9E6Q - chains 1 and AH of the 40 polymer chains in the assembly; structure by electron microscopy, 1.95 A resolution.

[Chain 1]
Molecule: 23S rRNA
Organism: Pyrobaculum calidifontis JCM 11548
Sequence (3024 nucleotides; each row starts with the number of its first residue):
     1 UAGGCAAAGC CGCCCGGUGG AUGGCUCGGC UCGGGCGXCG AAGAAGGGCG UGGCAAGCUG
    61 CGAUAAGCCC GGGGUAGCXG CAGGCAGGCU UAGAACCCGG GAUCCCCGAA UGGGGCUUCC
   121 UGCCGGGGCC GAAUAGGCCC CGGCGCCCCG UAAGGGGCGG GAACGCGGGG AAAGGAAACA
   181 UCUUAGUACC CGCAGGAAGG GAAGCCAACA GGGACCCCCU GAGUAGGGGC GACCGAAAGG
   241 GGGAUAGCCC AAACCAAAUC CUCGCGGGAC AACCGUGGGG AGAUGUGGGG CUUGGGCCCG
   301 GGCAACCGCC GGCGGGCGGU AGCCGAAGUG GGCUGGAAUG CCCCGCCGUA GAGGGUGAUA
   361 GCCCCGUAGG CGAAACCGCC CGUGGCGGAG UCCCGGGGUC CCGGAGUACC UCGGCUUAGU
   421 UUUGCCGGGG GAACGCGCCG GCCACUGGCC GGCAAGGCUA AGCACGUCCC GAGUCCGAUA
   481 GCGCACUAGU ACCGUGAGGG AAAGCUGAAA AGAACCCCGG AAGGGGGGUG AAAAGAGCCU
   541 GAAACCGGGC GGCUACAGUG GGGCAGGCCC GAAAGGAUGC CCCCUCCCGA AGGAAACCCC
   601 GGUGACGGGG GAGUACGAGG GAGGGGGUCC AGGGUCUGCC CUUACGUCUA GAAACACGGG
   661 CCGGGGAGUU CACGGCCGUG GCGAGCCUAA GGGGUUCAAC CCCGGAGGCG UAGGGAAACC
   721 GACAGCCCGC AGCGGGGCAA CCCGCGAGGG GCGGGGUCUU AAAGGGCCCG UAGUCACGGC
   781 CGUGAGACCA GAAACCGGGC GAUCUAGCCC UGGGCAGGGU GAAGCGGGGC GAAAGCCCCG
   841 UGGAGGCCCG AAGGGGUUCU GAUGUGCAAA UCGUUCCCAU GACCUGGGGC UAGGGGCAAA
   901 AGACCAAUCA AGCCCGGUGA UAGCUGGUUC CCCCCGAAGC GGGUCUCAGC CCGGCCUCCC
   961 CGGAGGCGGC CGGCGGGGUA GAGUACUGAU CGGGGGUGCG GGAGCCGAAA GGCUCCGGCC
  1021 CCCGGUCAAA CUCCGAACCU GCCAGCGCCG UAGAAGGGGG GAGGCGGGGG CGGUGGGGUA
  1081 AGCCUCCGCU CCGAGACGGG AACAACCGAG ACCGGGGUUA AGGCCCCCAA GUGCGGGCUU
  1141 AGUGUCAAUC UAAAAGGGCG UCCCCCGCCC AAGACAGCGG GGCCGUGGGC CUAACAGCAG
  1201 CCAUCGGCUA AGCAACGCGU AACAGCGGAC CCGCCGAGGC GGGGGGCCCC GAAGAUGUAC
  1261 AGGGACUAAG CCCGCCGCCG AGACCCCGGC CCGCGGGCCG UUGGCCCGCG UGGGGUAGGG
  1321 GGGCGCGGCC GUGGGGCAGA AGCCGGGCCG UGAGGUCCGG UGGACCCGCG GCCGACGAAG
  1381 AUCCCGGCGG UAGUAGCAGC GAAGAGGGGU GAGAAGCCCC UCCGCCGGAA AGGACCAGGG
  1441 UUUCCUGGCA ACUUCAAUAG GCCAGGAGUU AGCCGGUCCU AAGGCGGGGC CUAAUAGGCA
  1501 CCCGCCGAAA GGGAAACGGG UUAAUAUUCC CGUGCCGCGG GGGUAGGUUC UGCGGCAACG
  1561 CAGGCCCCGU CCCCGACGCC UCGGGAUAGG GCGGGCGGGA CUGCCGUCCC GCUUAACCGU
  1621 CGAAGGCCGG GGAGUGCCGU AAUGGCGAGA ACCGGCCGAA GGCGGGAAUA GCCGGGGGUU
  1681 UCCCCGGUCC GCCCGACUCC UGGGGCCCGU GAAAAGGGGA CGGGGAACGA GCCCCCGCGC
  1741 CCGUACCGAG AACCGACGCA GGUGCUCCUG GGUGAGAAGC CCAAGGCGGC UCGGGUGACC
  1801 CCGGGCCAGG GAACUCGGCA AAUUGGCCCC GUAACUUCGG GAGAAGGGGU GCCUGCGGUC
  1861 UUGGGGUAUA CCCCCGGGAC CGCAGGUCGC AGUGGCAAGG GGGACCUGAC UGUUUAACAA
  1921 AAACAUAGGU CCCCGCGAGC CCGUAAGGGU GUGUACGGGG GCUGAAUCCU GGCCACUGGC
  1981 GGUACGUGAX CCCCGGGUAC AACCGGGCGA XGCGCXGCUG AAGGCCGGGG GUAACUCUGA
  2041 CCCUCUUAAG GUAGCXAAXU GCCUUGCCGG GUAAGUUCCG GCGUGCAUGA AUGGAUCAAC
  2101 GAGGUCCCCA CUGUCCCGGC CCGGGGCCCG GCGAACCCAC CUCCAGGUGC ACAGUCCUGG
  2161 GACCCCCGAC GGGGCGAGAA GUCCCUAUGG AGCUUCACAG CAGCCUGUCG UUGCGGGGGG
  2221 GCGGGGGGUG CAGAGCGUAG GUGGGAGCGA UGAAACGGGG UCUCCGGGCC CCGUGGAUGC
  2281 GACCCUGGAA CACCACCCAC UCUCCGCCCC UCCGCUUACC CGCCGCAAGG CGGGGACAGC
  2341 GGCAGGCGGG CUGUUCGGCU GGGGCGGCAC ACCCCUGAAA AGAUAUCGGG GGUGCCCAAA
  2401 GCUCGGCUCA GGCGGGUCAG AAAUCCGCCG UAGAGUGUAA GGGCAAAAGC CGGGCUGACU
  2461 GGGCCCUUGA ACGCAAGGGG CCCAGGCGGG AAACCGGGGC CUAGAGAACG CUCGUGCCCC
  2521 CACCAGUGGG GGCCGGGCAU GACAGAAAAG UUACCCUAGG AAUAACCGGC UCGUCGCGGG
  2581 UGAGAGUCCC CAUCGACCCC GCGGUUUGGU ACCCAGACGU CGUCUCUUCC CAUCCUGGCG
  2641 GUGCAGCAGC CGCCAAGGGU GGGGCUGCCC GCCCAUUAAA GGGGAACGUG XGAUGGGUUC
  2701 AGACCGUCGC GAGACAGGUC GGUCUCUACC UGUCGGGGGC GCUGGCCGCC UGAGGGGAAG
  2761 GUGCCCUCAG UACGAGAGGA ACGGGGCGCC GCGGCCUCUA GUGUACCGGU UGUCCGGCAG
  2821 GGCACUGCCG GGCAGCCACG CCGUGGGGGA UAACCGCUGA AAGCAUCUAA GCGGGAAGCC
  2881 CUCCCCGAGA CGAGGCGGCC GUUGCCCUGG GGGCAACCCC GGGGCACGAG GGCUCCXGUA
  2941 GAAGACGGGG UUGAUGGGGG GGCGGUGUAA CCCCCGAGGG UUUCCCGAGG GGAGAGCCGG
  3001 CCCCUCCCAA UCGCCCGAGC GUXC
Not modelled in the structure: 996-1019, 1178-1233, 2032-2040, 2218-2310
Modified positions: 5MC (5-methylcytidine-5'-monophosphate) at position 38, B8T (4-methyl, cytidine-5'-monophosphate) at position 79, OMC (o2'-methylycytidine-5'-monophosphate) at position 492, OMC (o2'-methylycytidine-5'-monophosphate) at position 493, OMC (o2'-methylycytidine-5'-monophosphate) at position 673, OMC (o2'-methylycytidine-5'-monophosphate) at position 872, OMU (o2'-methyluridine 5'-monophosphate) at position 875, OMG (o2'-methylguanosine-5'-monophosphate) at position 902, OMU (o2'-methyluridine 5'-monophosphate) at position 908, OMC (o2'-methylycytidine-5'-monophosphate) at position 1816, PSU (pseudouridine-5'-monophosphate) at position 1911, OMG (o2'-methylguanosine-5'-monophosphate) at position 1947, OMG (o2'-methylguanosine-5'-monophosphate) at position 1949, OMG (o2'-methylguanosine-5'-monophosphate) at position 1957, OMG (o2'-methylguanosine-5'-monophosphate) at position 1971, OMC (o2'-methylycytidine-5'-monophosphate) at position 1976, PSU (pseudouridine-5'-monophosphate) at position 1987, A2M (2'-O-methyladenosine 5'-(dihydrogen phosphate)) at position 1990, A2M (2'-O-methyladenosine 5'-(dihydrogen phosphate)) at position 2011, 4AC (N(4)-acetylcytidine-5'-monophosphate) at position 2016, OMG (o2'-methylguanosine-5'-monophosphate) at position 2017, OMC (o2'-methylycytidine-5'-monophosphate) at position 2018, PSU (pseudouridine-5'-monophosphate) at position 2044, 5MC (5-methylcytidine-5'-monophosphate) at position 2056, A2M (2'-O-methyladenosine 5'-(dihydrogen phosphate)) at position 2059, OMG (o2'-methylguanosine-5'-monophosphate) at position 2066, OMG (o2'-methylguanosine-5'-monophosphate) at position 2071, OMU (o2'-methyluridine 5'-monophosphate) at position 2077, OMU (o2'-methyluridine 5'-monophosphate) at position 2088, OMG (o2'-methylguanosine-5'-monophosphate) at position 2103, OMG (o2'-methylguanosine-5'-monophosphate) at position 2104, OMC (o2'-methylycytidine-5'-monophosphate) at position 2115, OMC (o2'-methylycytidine-5'-monophosphate) at position 2116, OMC (o2'-methylycytidine-5'-monophosphate) at position 2143, OMU (o2'-methyluridine 5'-monophosphate) at position 2155, OMG (o2'-methylguanosine-5'-monophosphate) at position 2176, OMG (o2'-methylguanosine-5'-monophosphate) at position 2362, OMG (o2'-methylguanosine-5'-monophosphate) at position 2366, OMG (o2'-methylguanosine-5'-monophosphate) at position 2388, OMU (o2'-methyluridine 5'-monophosphate) at position 2408, OMG (o2'-methylguanosine-5'-monophosphate) at position 2537, OMC (o2'-methylycytidine-5'-monophosphate) at position 2538, OMC (o2'-methylycytidine-5'-monophosphate) at position 2555, PSU (pseudouridine-5'-monophosphate) at position 2571, OMU (o2'-methyluridine 5'-monophosphate) at position 2574, OMG (o2'-methylguanosine-5'-monophosphate) at position 2601, PSU (pseudouridine-5'-monophosphate) at position 2607, OMG (o2'-methylguanosine-5'-monophosphate) at position 2608, PSU (pseudouridine-5'-monophosphate) at position 2610, OMU (o2'-methyluridine 5'-monophosphate) at position 2623, OMC (o2'-methylycytidine-5'-monophosphate) at position 2624, PSU (pseudouridine-5'-monophosphate) at position 2625, OMU (o2'-methyluridine 5'-monophosphate) at position 2628, OMU (o2'-methyluridine 5'-monophosphate) at position 2666, OMG (o2'-methylguanosine-5'-monophosphate) at position 2667, A2M (2'-O-methyladenosine 5'-(dihydrogen phosphate)) at position 2691, UR3 (3-methyluridine-5'-monophoshate) at position 2698, OMC (o2'-methylycytidine-5'-monophosphate) at position 2704, OMU (o2'-methyluridine 5'-monophosphate) at position 2707, OMC (o2'-methylycytidine-5'-monophosphate) at position 2720, OMU (o2'-methyluridine 5'-monophosphate) at position 2851, OMC (o2'-methylycytidine-5'-monophosphate) at position 2884, OMC (o2'-methylycytidine-5'-monophosphate) at position 2885, B8T (4-methyl, cytidine-5'-monophosphate) at position 2937, G7M (N7-methyl-guanosine-5'-monophosphate) at position 3023
Bound ions: Mg2+ site 1: A7, A8; Mg2+ site 2 near G24 (its only coordinating residue here); Mg2+ site 3 near U111 (its only coordinating residue here); Mg2+ site 4 near A173 (its only coordinating residue here); Mg2+ site 5: A173, U2354; Mg2+ site 6: A178, C179; Mg2+ site 7: C179, G2190; Mg2+ site 8 near G186 (its only coordinating residue here); Mg2+ site 9 near A198 (its only coordinating residue here); Mg2+ site 10 near G199 (its only coordinating residue here); Mg2+ site 11: G223, G235 (shared with Glu137(AH) of chain AH); Mg2+ site 12 near U286 (its only coordinating residue here); 119 more Mg2+ sites not listed
Small-molecule neighbours:
  - spermine (SPM), molecule 1: G24, G336, A337, A358, C505, U506, G507, A508, A531, C539, C1337, G1363, A1364
  - spermine (SPM), molecule 2: A41, G43, U111, G112, C144, G145, C146, G155, G156, G157, C158
  - spermine (SPM), molecule 3: U121, G122, C123, C138, C139, C140, C1740, C1741
  - spermine (SPM), molecule 4: G167, G168, G169, G170, G186, C415
  - spermine (SPM), molecule 5: A177, A178, C179, C230, G231, U2188, A2508, C2509, A2546
  - spermine (SPM), molecule 6: C182, U183, U184, A185, G186, G227, G228, U416, U417, G419, U420
  - spermine (SPM), molecule 7: G200, G201, A202, A454, A455, G456, G457, C458, U459
  - spermine (SPM), molecule 8: G226, G227, G228, C230, U420, U422, A2522
  - spermine (SPM), molecule 9: G351, A352, G353, G354, G355, U356, A360, G361
  - spermine (SPM), molecule 10: G413, G414, C2201, C2343, A2344
  - spermine (SPM), molecule 11: G494, U495, G496, U803, A906, A907, C1754, G1755
  - spermine (SPM), molecule 12: C515, C516, C517, C518, G519, G523, G524, G525, G526, G527
  - spermine (SPM), molecule 13: G589, A590, A591, G592, G593, G613, U614, A615, C616, G617
  - spermine (SPM), molecule 14: U642, U643, A1096, C1097, G1098, A1102, C1103, A1104, C2156, C2157
  - spermine (SPM), molecule 15: A644, C645, A654, C655, A656, C657, G658, G659, A2177, G2178, A2179, A2180, G2616, A2617
  - spermine (SPM), molecule 16: A650, G1068, G1069, G1070, C1083, C1084, C2612
  - spermine (SPM), molecule 17: G715, A716, G766, A2508, C2509, C2534
  - spermine (SPM), molecule 18: C781, G782, C951, A1062, G1063, G1064, G1319
  - spermine (SPM), molecule 19: G791, G916, G917, U918, G919, A920
  - spermine (SPM), molecule 20: C808, C809, C810, U811, G812, G813, U885, G886, G887, G888, G889
  - spermine (SPM), molecule 21: C849, G1825, G1826, C1827, G1843, A1844, A1898, G1899
  - spermine (SPM), molecule 22: G854, G855, G856, G1750, G1761, G1762, U1763, C1765
  - spermine (SPM), molecule 23: G856, U857, U858, C859, U871, G873, U874, A1916, A1917
  - spermine (SPM), molecule 24: U857, U858, A1920, A1921, OMG_2103, OMG_2104, U2105, G2721, G2722
  - spermine (SPM), molecule 25: G866, C867, A868, U1453, U1454, C1757
  - spermine (SPM), molecule 26: C934, C935, G936, U1316, A1317, G1318, G1319, G1320, G1321
  - spermine (SPM), molecule 27: U979, A980, G981, A982, A1029, U1032, C1034, G1035, G2377, A2378, A2379
  - spermine (SPM), molecule 28: G1123, C1124, C1125, C1126, C1127, U1145, A1259, C1260, A1261, G1262, G1263, G1264, A1265
  - spermine (SPM), molecule 29: U1394, A1395, C1800, G2125, G2126, C2127, C2128, C2167, G2168, A2169, C2170, A2728
  - spermine (SPM), molecule 30: A1398, G1793, G1795, U1796, G1797, G2124, G2125, G2126
  - spermine (SPM), molecule 31: G1399, C1400, A1402, A1403, A1430, G1750, C1787, G1789, C1790
  - spermine (SPM), molecule 32: G1428, G1770, G1771, G1772, U1773, G1774
  - spermine (SPM), molecule 33: U1492, A1493, G2203, G2341, G2342
  - spermine (SPM), molecule 34: A1588, G1589, U1614, A1615, C1663, G1664, G1665, G1666
  - spermine (SPM), molecule 35: U1710, G1711, A1712, A1713
  - spermine (SPM), molecule 36: C1806, C1807, U2802, G2803, C2829, G2830, G2831, G2832
  - spermine (SPM), molecule 37: U1850, G1851, C1852, A1884, G1885, G1886, U1887, C1888, G1889, G1892
  - spermine (SPM), molecule 38: U1907, G1908, U1963, G1964, U2092, G2093, G2094, A2095, U2096, OMC_2704, C2705
  - spermine (SPM), molecule 39: A1938, G1939, C1940, G1948, OMG_1949, U1950, G1951
  - spermine (SPM), molecule 40: OMC_2115, OMC_2116, C2117, G2118
  - spermine (SPM), molecule 41: C2464, C2465, U2467, U2468, G2469, A2475, A2476, G2477, G2478, G2479, G2480
  - spermine (SPM), molecule 42: C2621, G2622, OMU_2623, A2685, G2688, U2689, G2690, A2693, U2694
  - spermine (SPM), molecule 43: G2661, G2662, A2680, G2681, G2682, G2683
  - spermine (SPM), molecule 44: G2755, G2756, G2757, A2759, C2880
  - spermine (SPM), molecule 45: G2760, G2761, U2762, G2763, C2787, G2788, C2789, G2845
  - spermine (SPM), molecule 46: A2954, U2955, G2956, G2957, G2958, G2959, G2960, C3003, C3004, U3005

[Chain AH]
Molecule: Large ribosomal subunit protein eL13
Organism: Pyrobaculum calidifontis JCM 11548
UniProt: A3MTP8 (A3MTP8_PYRCJ); residue numbers follow UniProt; this construct covers 1-157
Chain sequence (157 residues; each row starts with the number of its first residue):
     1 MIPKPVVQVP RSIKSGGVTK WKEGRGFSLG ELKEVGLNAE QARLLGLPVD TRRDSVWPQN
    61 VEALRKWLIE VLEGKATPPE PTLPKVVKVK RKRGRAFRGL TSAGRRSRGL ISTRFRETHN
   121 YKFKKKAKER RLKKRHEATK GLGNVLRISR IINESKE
Not modelled in the structure: 156-157
Bound ions: Mg2+: Glu137 (shared with G223(1), G235(1) of chain 1)

[How chain 1 and chain AH interact]
Contacting residue pairs - 164 pairs, chain 1 then chain AH:
  G165(1) - Arg98(AH)  base contact
  G165(1) - Lys124(AH)  phosphate contact
  C166(1) - Arg98(AH)  hydrogen bond to the sugar
  C166(1) - Arg108(AH)  phosphate contact
  C166(1) - Lys124(AH)  salt bridge to the phosphate
  G167(1) - Phe97(AH)  sugar contact
  G167(1) - Arg98(AH)  sugar contact
  G167(1) - Gly99(AH)  sugar contact
  G167(1) - Arg108(AH)  salt bridge to the phosphate
  G167(1) - Asn120(AH)  hydrogen bond to the phosphate
  G168(1) - Asn120(AH)  hydrogen bond to the phosphate
  A185(1) - Arg130(AH)  sugar contact
  G186(1) - Phe123(AH)  sugar contact
  G186(1) - Arg130(AH)  salt bridge to the phosphate
  G192(1) - Phe97(AH)  hydrogen bond to the base
  C193(1) - Arg93(AH)  hydrogen bond to the sugar
  C193(1) - Gly94(AH)  sugar contact
  C193(1) - Phe97(AH)  sugar contact
  C193(1) - Arg98(AH)  hydrogen bond to the sugar
  A194(1) - Arg93(AH)  phosphate contact
  A194(1) - Arg98(AH)  sugar contact
  G195(1) - Lys90(AH)  hydrogen bond to the sugar
  G195(1) - Arg93(AH)  salt bridge to the phosphate
  G196(1) - Lys90(AH)  phosphate contact
  A197(1) - Lys90(AH)  salt bridge to the phosphate
  A198(1) - Lys90(AH)  salt bridge to the phosphate
  A198(1) - Arg98(AH)  phosphate contact
  A198(1) - Lys124(AH)  base contact
  G199(1) - Arg98(AH)  salt bridge to the phosphate
  G199(1) - Leu100(AH)  phosphate contact
  G199(1) - Arg108(AH)  hydrogen bond to the phosphate
  G199(1) - Phe115(AH)  base contact
  G200(1) - Arg108(AH)  salt bridge to the phosphate
  G200(1) - Leu110(AH)  phosphate contact
  G200(1) - Phe115(AH)  sugar contact
  G201(1) - Arg105(AH)  salt bridge to the phosphate
  A202(1) - Arg52(AH)  phosphate contact
  A203(1) - Arg52(AH)  salt bridge to the phosphate
  A208(1) - Arg11(AH)  sugar contact
  A208(1) - Ser12(AH)  phosphate contact
  A208(1) - Ile13(AH)  hydrogen bond to the phosphate
  C209(1) - Arg11(AH)  salt bridge to the phosphate
  A210(1) - Gln8(AH)  hydrogen bond to the sugar
  A210(1) - Arg11(AH)  hydrogen bond to the base
  G211(1) - Gln8(AH)  hydrogen bond to the sugar
  G211(1) - Val9(AH)  sugar contact
  G211(1) - Pro10(AH)  sugar contact
  G211(1) - Trp57(AH)  phosphate contact
  G212(1) - Val7(AH)  phosphate contact
  G212(1) - Gln8(AH)  hydrogen bond to the phosphate
  G212(1) - Pro10(AH)  sugar contact
  G212(1) - Lys22(AH)  hydrogen bond to the sugar
  G212(1) - Ser55(AH)  hydrogen bond to the phosphate
  G212(1) - Trp57(AH)  hydrogen bond to the phosphate
  G213(1) - Val7(AH)  phosphate contact
  G213(1) - Lys22(AH)  phosphate contact
  G213(1) - Gly24(AH)  phosphate contact
  G213(1) - Arg25(AH)  hydrogen bond to the phosphate
  G213(1) - Asp50(AH)  hydrogen bond to the sugar
  G213(1) - Arg52(AH)  hydrogen bond to the base
  G213(1) - Arg53(AH)  base contact
  G213(1) - Asp54(AH)  hydrogen bond to the base
  A214(1) - Arg25(AH)  salt bridge to the phosphate
  C216(1) - Phe115(AH)  phosphate contact
  C217(1) - Arg116(AH)  salt bridge to the phosphate
  C217(1) - Tyr121(AH)  hydrogen bond to the phosphate
  C217(1) - Lys128(AH)  hydrogen bond to the phosphate
  C218(1) - Lys128(AH)  salt bridge to the phosphate
  C218(1) - Lys134(AH)  hydrogen bond to the phosphate
  C219(1) - Lys134(AH)  salt bridge to the phosphate
  U220(1) - Arg135(AH)  salt bridge to the phosphate
  G221(1) - Arg135(AH)  salt bridge to the phosphate
  A222(1) - Arg135(AH)  hydrogen bond to the sugar
  A222(1) - His136(AH)  hydrogen bond to the base
  G223(1) - Lys126(AH)  base contact
  G223(1) - His136(AH)  stacking on the base
  G223(1) - Glu137(AH)  base contact
  G223(1) - Leu142(AH)  base contact
  G223(1) - Gly143(AH)  sugar contact
  G223(1) - Leu146(AH)  sugar contact
  U224(1) - Arg150(AH)  salt bridge to the phosphate
  A232(1) - Asn144(AH)  hydrogen bond to the phosphate
  A232(1) - Arg147(AH)  salt bridge to the phosphate
  C233(1) - Asn144(AH)  hydrogen bond to the phosphate
  C234(1) - Lys140(AH)  phosphate contact
  C234(1) - Gly141(AH)  hydrogen bond to the phosphate
  G235(1) - Lys126(AH)  salt bridge to the phosphate
  G235(1) - Arg130(AH)  salt bridge to the phosphate
  G235(1) - Glu137(AH)  phosphate contact
  G235(1) - Gly143(AH)  base contact
  A236(1) - Lys125(AH)  salt bridge to the phosphate
  A236(1) - Lys126(AH)  salt bridge to the phosphate
  A237(1) - Arg114(AH)  hydrogen bond to the phosphate
  A237(1) - Arg116(AH)  salt bridge to the phosphate
  A237(1) - Lys125(AH)  salt bridge to the phosphate
  A238(1) - Arg114(AH)  salt bridge to the phosphate
  G240(1) - Val9(AH)  phosphate contact
  G240(1) - Pro10(AH)  phosphate contact
  G240(1) - Lys20(AH)  phosphate contact
  G240(1) - Lys22(AH)  salt bridge to the phosphate
  G241(1) - Lys22(AH)  phosphate contact
  A246(1) - Arg25(AH)  phosphate contact
  A246(1) - Thr82(AH)  sugar contact
  A246(1) - Leu83(AH)  phosphate contact
  A246(1) - Pro84(AH)  base contact
  A246(1) - Lys85(AH)  salt bridge to the phosphate
  A246(1) - Val86(AH)  hydrogen bond to the base
  G247(1) - Arg25(AH)  salt bridge to the phosphate
  G247(1) - Arg43(AH)  salt bridge to the phosphate
  G247(1) - Pro84(AH)  sugar contact
  U293(1) - Leu29(AH)  sugar contact
  U293(1) - Asn38(AH)  base contact
  U293(1) - Ala39(AH)  hydrogen bond to the base
  U293(1) - Thr51(AH)  hydrogen bond to the phosphate
  A304(1) - Gln41(AH)  base contact
  C393(1) - Asn38(AH)  phosphate contact
  C394(1) - Asn38(AH)  phosphate contact
  U407(1) - Arg106(AH)  phosphate contact
  A408(1) - Arg106(AH)  salt bridge to the phosphate
  U416(1) - His119(AH)  hydrogen bond to the sugar
  U416(1) - Phe123(AH)  sugar contact
  U417(1) - His119(AH)  hydrogen bond to the sugar
  U417(1) - Lys122(AH)  hydrogen bond to the sugar
  U417(1) - Phe123(AH)  sugar contact
  A418(1) - Glu117(AH)  hydrogen bond to the base
  A418(1) - Lys122(AH)  base contact
  G419(1) - Glu117(AH)  hydrogen bond to the base
  G419(1) - Lys122(AH)  hydrogen bond to the base
  U423(1) - His119(AH)  hydrogen bond to the base
  G424(1) - Gly109(AH)  sugar contact
  G424(1) - Ser112(AH)  phosphate contact
  G424(1) - His119(AH)  base contact
  C425(1) - Arg106(AH)  sugar contact
  C425(1) - Ser107(AH)  phosphate contact
  C425(1) - Ser112(AH)  hydrogen bond to the phosphate
  C426(1) - Arg106(AH)  phosphate contact
  C426(1) - Ser107(AH)  hydrogen bond to the phosphate
  A454(1) - Ile111(AH)  sugar contact
  A455(1) - Arg106(AH)  hydrogen bond to the sugar
  G456(1) - Ser102(AH)  hydrogen bond to the phosphate
  G457(1) - Arg95(AH)  phosphate contact
  G457(1) - Ser102(AH)  phosphate contact
  C458(1) - Val89(AH)  sugar contact
  C458(1) - Lys92(AH)  hydrogen bond to the phosphate
  C458(1) - Arg95(AH)  salt bridge to the phosphate
  U459(1) - Lys88(AH)  sugar contact
  U459(1) - Val89(AH)  sugar contact
  U459(1) - Lys92(AH)  salt bridge to the phosphate
  A460(1) - Val86(AH)  sugar contact
  A460(1) - Lys88(AH)  sugar contact
  C465(1) - Arg131(AH)  salt bridge to the phosphate
  A672(1) - Ala138(AH)  sugar contact
  A672(1) - Thr139(AH)  hydrogen bond to the base
  OMC_673(1) - Leu142(AH)  sugar contact
  OMC_673(1) - Val145(AH)  base contact
  OMC_673(1) - Leu146(AH)  sugar contact
  G674(1) - Leu146(AH)  sugar contact
  G674(1) - Ser149(AH)  sugar contact
  G674(1) - Asn153(AH)  sugar contact
  G675(1) - Asn153(AH)  sugar contact
  U783(1) - Val145(AH)  sugar contact
  G784(1) - Ala138(AH)  hydrogen bond to the base
  G784(1) - Lys140(AH)  sugar contact
  A785(1) - Lys133(AH)  sugar contact
Interface residues without a listed pair, chain 1 (82 interface residues in all): G157, C205, G239, C248, C307, A464, A706, G782
Interface residues without a listed pair, chain AH (87 interface residues in all): Lys14, Trp21, Glu23, Glu40, Val49, Thr113

[Summary]
Chain 1 and chain AH form an interface of 82 and 87 residues respectively, with 46 hydrogen bonds, 34 salt
bridges and 1 aromatic stacking contact. Polar contacts include G192(1)-Phe97(AH), A210(1)-Arg11(AH) and
G213(1)-Arg52(AH). Chain 1 binds 46 copies of spermine.
Here chain 1 is 23S rRNA and chain AH is Large ribosomal subunit protein eL13, both from Pyrobaculum
calidifontis JCM 11548. Entry 9E6Q (Cryo-EM structure of the Pyrobaculum calidifontis 50S ribosomal subunit in
complex with Dri) was determined by electron microscopy.
